Entry 6J4M (X-ray diffraction, 2.60 A resolution); this record covers chains H and A.

Chain H (and A):
Molecule: Ferritin
From: Glycine max
Notes: EC 1.16.3.1; chain A of this document is another copy of the same molecule, construct and numbering; everything in this record applies to it too
UniProtKB: I1J7H3 (I1J7H3_SOYBN); residues 3-211 here correspond to UniProt positions 49-257 (UniProt number = residue number + 46)
Sequence (209 residues; each row starts with the number of its first residue):
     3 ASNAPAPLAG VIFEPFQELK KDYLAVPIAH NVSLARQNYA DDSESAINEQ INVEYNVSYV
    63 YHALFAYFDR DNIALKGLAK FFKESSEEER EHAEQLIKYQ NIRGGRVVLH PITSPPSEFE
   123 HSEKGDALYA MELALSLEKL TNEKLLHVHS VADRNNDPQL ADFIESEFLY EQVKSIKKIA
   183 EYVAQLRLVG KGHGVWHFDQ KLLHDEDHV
Unresolved in the structure: 3-33, 119-126, 208-211
Construct notes: engineered mutation D155 (Glu201 in I1J7H3)
Bound ions: Mg2+ site 1: D44 (shared with D44(A) of chain A); Mg2+ site 2: E56, E91, H94; Mg2+ site 3: E91, E140; Mg2+ site 4: D164, E167

Chain H / chain A interface:
Residue-residue contacts (66; chain H residue first):
  V34(H) - N74(A)  hydrogen bond (backbone-side chain)
  S35(H) - D73(A)  hydrogen bond
  S35(H) - N74(A)
  L36(H) - D73(A)  hydrogen bond (backbone-side chain)
  L36(H) - N74(A)  hydrogen bond (backbone-side chain)
  A37(H) - D73(A)  hydrogen bond (backbone-side chain)
  Y57(H) - Y61(A)  hydrophobic
  Y57(H) - H64(A)  hydrogen bond
  Y61(H) - Y57(A)  hydrophobic
  Y61(H) - L111(A)
  Y61(H) - H112(A)  hydrogen bond (side chain-backbone)
  Y61(H) - I114(A)
  H64(H) - Y57(A)  hydrogen bond
  H64(H) - R92(A)  hydrogen bond
  H64(H) - E96(A)  salt bridge
  A65(H) - L111(A)  hydrophobic
  F67(H) - I99(A)  hydrophobic
  A68(H) - I99(A)  hydrophobic
  A68(H) - N103(A)  hydrogen bond (backbone-side chain)
  A68(H) - V109(A)  hydrophobic
  D71(H) - K100(A)  salt bridge
  D71(H) - N103(A)  hydrogen bond
  R72(H) - N103(A)
  R72(H) - R108(A)
  D73(H) - S35(A)  hydrogen bond
  D73(H) - L36(A)  hydrogen bond (side chain-backbone)
  D73(H) - A37(A)  hydrogen bond (side chain-backbone)
  D73(H) - R108(A)  salt bridge
  N74(H) - V34(A)  hydrogen bond (side chain-backbone)
  N74(H) - S35(A)
  N74(H) - L36(A)  hydrogen bond (side chain-backbone)
  N74(H) - R108(A)
  K78(H) - K100(A)
  K85(H) - E96(A)
  S88(H) - R92(A)  hydrogen bond
  E89(H) - R92(A)
  R92(H) - H64(A)  hydrogen bond
  R92(H) - S88(A)  hydrogen bond
  R92(H) - E89(A)
  R92(H) - R92(A)
  E96(H) - H64(A)  salt bridge
  E96(H) - K85(A)
  I99(H) - F67(A)  hydrophobic
  I99(H) - A68(A)  hydrophobic
  K100(H) - D71(A)  salt bridge
  K100(H) - K78(A)
  N103(H) - A68(A)  hydrogen bond (side chain-backbone)
  N103(H) - D71(A)  hydrogen bond
  N103(H) - R72(A)
  R108(H) - R72(A)
  R108(H) - D73(A)  salt bridge
  R108(H) - N74(A)
  V109(H) - A68(A)  hydrophobic
  L111(H) - Y61(A)
  L111(H) - A65(A)  hydrophobic
  L111(H) - S116(A)
  H112(H) - Y61(A)  hydrogen bond (backbone-side chain)
  H112(H) - S116(A)
  P113(H) - I114(A)
  I114(H) - Y61(A)
  I114(H) - P113(A)
  I114(H) - I114(A)  hydrogen bond (backbone-backbone)
  S116(H) - L111(A)
  S116(H) - H112(A)
  S116(H) - P113(A)
  P117(H) - L111(A)  hydrophobic
Also at the interface, not in a pair above, chain H (35 interface residues in all): R38, S60, K82, G106
Also at the interface, not in a pair above, chain A (35 interface residues in all): R38, S60, K82, G106, P117

In short:
Chain H and chain A each contribute 35 residues to their interface, with 23 hydrogen bonds and 6 salt bridges.
Among the polar pairs are H64(H)-E96(A), D71(H)-K100(A) and D73(H)-R108(A). The Mg2+ site 2 is built by
E56(H), E91(H) and H94(H).
Chain H and chain A are both Ferritin (Glycine max); the structure, Thermal treated soybean seed H-2 ferritin,
was determined by X-ray diffraction, deposited together with 6J4J.
